Entry 6O1M (electron microscopy, 3.15 A resolution); this record covers chains B and P of the 18 polymer chains in the assembly.

[Chain B]
Protein: Catabolite repression control protein
From: Pseudomonas aeruginosa
Notes: EC 3.1.11.2
UniProt: Q51380 (Q51380_PSEAI); numbering as in UniProt (aligned over 1-259)
Amino-acid sequence (262 residues; numbered -2 to 259; the number before each row is that of its first residue; numbers below 1 keep their minus sign (Gly-2 is residue -2)):
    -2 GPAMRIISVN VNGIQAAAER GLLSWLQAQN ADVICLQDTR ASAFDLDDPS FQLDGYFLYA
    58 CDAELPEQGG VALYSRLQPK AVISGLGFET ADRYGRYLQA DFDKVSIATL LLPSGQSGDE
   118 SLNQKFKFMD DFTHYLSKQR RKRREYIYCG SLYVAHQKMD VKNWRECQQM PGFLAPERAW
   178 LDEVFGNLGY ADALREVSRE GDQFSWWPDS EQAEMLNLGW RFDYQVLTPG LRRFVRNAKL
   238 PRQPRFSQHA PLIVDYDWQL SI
Differences from the reference sequence: expression tag (-2 to 0)
From the paper describing this entry:
  - binding site for the 18-nt RNA strand (chain P): Lys135, Arg138, Lys139, Arg140
  - mutagenesis - R140E: abolished binding to Hfq
  - mutagenesis - E142R, R230E: decreased binding to Hfq

[Chain P]
Molecule: 18-nt RNA strand
Sequence (18 nucleotides; numbered 1 to 18; the number before each row is that of its first residue):
     1 AAAAAUAACA ACAAGAGG

[Chain B / chain P interface]
Contacting residue pairs (7; chain B residue first):
  Lys77(B) - A1(P)  sugar contact
  Ala78(B) - A1(P)  base contact
  Asp98(B) - A1(P)  sugar contact
  Arg138(B) - G15(P)  hydrogen bond to the base
  Arg140(B) - A3(P)  hydrogen bond to the base
  Arg141(B) - A1(P)  phosphate contact
  Arg141(B) - A2(P)  salt bridge to the phosphate
Interface residues without a listed pair, chain B (7 interface residues in all): Ile80

[Summary]
The interface between chain B and chain P involves 7 residues on one side and 4 on the other, with 2 hydrogen
bonds and 1 salt bridge. Among the polar pairs are Arg138(B)-G15(P), Arg140(B)-A3(P) and Arg141(B)-A2(P). The
paper reports a binding site for the 18-nt RNA strand (chain P) at Lys135(B), Arg138(B) and Lys139(B) among
others; E142R and R230E of chain B reduce binding to Hfq.
Here chain B is Catabolite repression control protein (Pseudomonas aeruginosa) and chain P is an 18-nt RNA
strand. Entry 6O1M (Architectural principles for Hfq/Crc-mediated regulation of gene expression. Hfq-Crc-amiE
2:4:2 complex) was determined by electron microscopy together with 6O1K and 6O1L from the same study.
